9C0R - chains A and B of the 4 polymer chains in the assembly; structure by electron microscopy, 2.80 A resolution.

[Chain A (and B)]
Molecule: Acetyl-CoA decarbonylase/synthase complex subunit alpha 2
Organism: Methanosarcina thermophila
Notes: EC 1.2.7.4; chain B of this document is another copy of the same molecule, construct and numbering; everything in this record applies to it too
Reference sequence: Q9C4Z4 (ACDA2_METTE); residues 1-803 here = UniProt positions 1-803
Amino-acid sequence (803 residues; row label = number of the first residue in the row):
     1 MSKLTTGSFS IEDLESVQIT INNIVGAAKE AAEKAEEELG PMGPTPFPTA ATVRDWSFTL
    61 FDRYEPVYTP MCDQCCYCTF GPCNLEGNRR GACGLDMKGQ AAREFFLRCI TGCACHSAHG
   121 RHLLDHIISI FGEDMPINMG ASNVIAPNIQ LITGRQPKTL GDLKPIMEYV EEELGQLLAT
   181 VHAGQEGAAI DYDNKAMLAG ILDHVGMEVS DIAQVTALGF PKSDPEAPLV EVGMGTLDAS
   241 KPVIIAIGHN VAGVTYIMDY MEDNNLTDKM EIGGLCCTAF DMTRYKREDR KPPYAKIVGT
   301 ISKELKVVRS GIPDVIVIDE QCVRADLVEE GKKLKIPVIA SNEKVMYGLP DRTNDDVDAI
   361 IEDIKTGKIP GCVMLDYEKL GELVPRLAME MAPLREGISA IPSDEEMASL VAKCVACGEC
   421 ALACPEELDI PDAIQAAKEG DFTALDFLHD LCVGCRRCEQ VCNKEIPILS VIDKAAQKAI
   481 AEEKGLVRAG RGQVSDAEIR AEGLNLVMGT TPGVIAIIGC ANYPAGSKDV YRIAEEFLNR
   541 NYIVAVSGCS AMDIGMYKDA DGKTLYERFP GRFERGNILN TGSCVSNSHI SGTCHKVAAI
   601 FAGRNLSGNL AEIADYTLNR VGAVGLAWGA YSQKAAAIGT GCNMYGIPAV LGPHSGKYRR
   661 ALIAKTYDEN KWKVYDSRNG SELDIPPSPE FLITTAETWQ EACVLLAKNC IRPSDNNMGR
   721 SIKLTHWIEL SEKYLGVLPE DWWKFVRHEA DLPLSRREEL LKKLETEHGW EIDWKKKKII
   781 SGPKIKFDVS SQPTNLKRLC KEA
Not modelled in the structure: 1-39, 802-803
Bound ions: 4Fe-4S cluster Fe site 1: Cys72, Cys76 (shared with Cys72(B), Cys76(B) of chain B); 4Fe-4S cluster Fe site 2: Cys75, Cys78, Cys83, Cys93; Fe(3)-Ni(1)-S(4) cluster Fe: His249, Cys277, Cys322, Cys520, Cys549, Cys584; 4Fe-4S cluster Fe site 3: Cys414, Cys417, Cys420, Cys462; 4Fe-4S cluster Fe site 4: Cys424, Cys452, Cys455, Cys458
Small-molecule neighbours:
  - Fe(3)-Ni(1)-S(4) cluster (RQM): His249, Cys276, Cys277, Ile301, Cys322, Gly519, Cys520, Cys549, Cys584, Tyr631, Ser632, Lys634
  - 4Fe-4S cluster (SF4), molecule 1: Cys72, Gln74, Cys76, Glu104
  - 4Fe-4S cluster (SF4), molecule 2: Cys75, Cys76, Tyr77, Cys78, Phe80, Gly81, Cys83, Gly91, Ala92, Cys93, Arg103, Ala183
  - 4Fe-4S cluster (SF4), molecule 3: Cys414, Val415, Ala416, Cys417, Gly418, Glu419, Cys420, Pro431, Ile434, Val461, Cys462, Asn463, Lys464, Ile466, Ile468
  - 4Fe-4S cluster (SF4), molecule 4: Ala423, Cys424, Pro425, Glu426, Leu428, Ile430, Cys452, Val453, Gly454, Cys455, Arg456, Arg457, Cys458, Leu469, Ile472
What the authors report for this chain:
  - conformationally variable residues (helix shift, side-chain flip): Arg500, Leu504, Val507, Phe601

[Interface between chain A and chain B]
Residue-residue contacts (168; chain A residue first):
  Thr49(A) with Glu343(B), hydrogen bond
  Ala50(A) with Glu343(B); Met346(B)
  Ala51(A) with Glu343(B); Met346(B), hydrophobic; Leu375(B), hydrophobic
  Arg54(A) with Met346(B); Leu349(B), hydrogen bond (side chain-backbone); Pro350(B); Asp351(B)
  Met71(A) with Pro82(B)
  Cys76(A) with Arg108(B), hydrogen bond (backbone-side chain); Arg659(B), hydrogen bond (backbone-side chain)
  Tyr77(A) with Arg108(B), hydrogen bond (backbone-side chain)
  Cys78(A) with Tyr631(B)
  Thr79(A) with Asn522(B), hydrogen bond; Ala630(B), hydrogen bond (side chain-backbone); Tyr631(B), hydrogen bond (backbone-backbone); His654(B); Lys657(B), hydrogen bond (backbone-side chain); Tyr658(B)
  Phe80(A) with Pro425(B); Val453(B), hydrophobic; Arg457(B), hydrogen bond (backbone-side chain); Asn522(B); Tyr631(B), hydrophobic
  Gly81(A) with Lys657(B), hydrogen bond (backbone-side chain)
  Pro82(A) with Met71(B); Arg457(B)
  Cys83(A) with Arg457(B), hydrogen bond
  Arg89(A) with Gln460(B)
  Arg90(A) with Ala325(B); Glu329(B), salt bridge; Gln460(B), hydrogen bond (backbone-side chain)
  Ala92(A) with Arg324(B), hydrogen bond (backbone-side chain); Cys455(B); Arg457(B)
  Cys93(A) with Arg324(B); Ala325(B), hydrogen bond (backbone-backbone); Asp326(B)
  Gly94(A) with Arg324(B); Ala325(B); Asp326(B)
  Leu95(A) with Ala325(B)
  Leu107(A) with Leu107(B), hydrophobic
  Arg108(A) with Cys76(B), hydrogen bond (side chain-backbone); Tyr77(B), hydrogen bond (side chain-backbone)
  Ile110(A) with Leu178(B)
  Thr111(A) with His182(B)
  Ala114(A) with Gly175(B); Leu178(B), hydrophobic; Ala179(B)
  Cys115(A) with Ala179(B), hydrogen bond (side chain-backbone); His182(B)
  Ala118(A) with Gln176(B); Ala179(B), hydrophobic
  Arg121(A) with Glu172(B), salt bridge; Gln176(B)
  Asp125(A) with Glu172(B)
  Glu168(A) with Glu168(B)
  Glu171(A) with Glu172(B)
  Glu172(A) with Arg121(B), salt bridge; Asp125(B); Glu171(B)
  Leu174(A) with Leu178(B), hydrophobic
  Gln176(A) with Ala118(B); Arg121(B); Lys344(B)
  Leu178(A) with Ile110(B); Ala114(B), hydrophobic; Leu174(B), hydrophobic; Leu178(B), hydrophobic
  Ala179(A) with Ala114(B); Cys115(B), hydrogen bond (backbone-side chain); Ala118(B), hydrophobic
  Thr180(A) with Lys344(B)
  His182(A) with Thr111(B); Cys115(B); Ser632(B); Gln633(B), hydrogen bond; Lys634(B), hydrogen bond (side chain-backbone)
  Ala183(A) with Cys322(B); Gln633(B), hydrogen bond (backbone-side chain)
  Gly184(A) with Glu320(B); Gln321(B); Cys322(B), hydrogen bond (backbone-backbone); Val323(B), hydrogen bond (backbone-backbone)
  Gln185(A) with Glu320(B); Gln321(B); Lys344(B); Val345(B)
  Glu186(A) with Lys344(B); Val345(B); Met346(B), hydrogen bond (side chain-backbone); Tyr347(B), hydrogen bond (side chain-backbone)
  Gly187(A) with Ala325(B)
  Ala188(A) with Tyr347(B); Gly348(B)
  Ile190(A) with Gly348(B)
  Asp191(A) with Met346(B); Tyr347(B), hydrogen bond (side chain-backbone); Gly348(B), hydrogen bond (side chain-backbone)
  Lys195(A) with Glu343(B), hydrogen bond (side chain-backbone); Lys344(B), hydrogen bond (side chain-backbone)
  Glu320(A) with Gln185(B)
  Gln321(A) with Gly184(B); Gln185(B)
  Cys322(A) with Ala183(B); Gly184(B), hydrogen bond (backbone-backbone)
  Val323(A) with Gly184(B), hydrogen bond (backbone-backbone)
  Arg324(A) with Ala92(B), hydrogen bond (side chain-backbone); Cys93(B); Gly94(B)
  Ala325(A) with Arg90(B); Cys93(B), hydrogen bond (backbone-backbone); Gly94(B); Leu95(B); Gly187(B)
  Asp326(A) with Gly94(B)
  Glu329(A) with Arg90(B), salt bridge
  Glu343(A) with Thr49(B), hydrogen bond; Ala50(B); Ala51(B); Lys195(B), hydrogen bond (backbone-side chain)
  Lys344(A) with Gln176(B); Thr180(B); Gln185(B); Glu186(B); Lys195(B), hydrogen bond (backbone-side chain)
  Val345(A) with Gln185(B); Glu186(B)
  Met346(A) with Ala51(B), hydrophobic; Arg54(B); Glu186(B), hydrogen bond (backbone-side chain); Asp191(B)
  Tyr347(A) with Glu186(B), hydrogen bond (backbone-side chain); Asp191(B), hydrogen bond (backbone-side chain)
  Gly348(A) with Ala188(B); Ile190(B); Asp191(B), hydrogen bond (backbone-side chain)
  Leu349(A) with Arg54(B), hydrogen bond (backbone-side chain)
  Pro350(A) with Arg54(B)
  Asp351(A) with Arg54(B)
  Leu375(A) with Ala51(B), hydrophobic
  Pro425(A) with Phe80(B)
  Val453(A) with Phe80(B), hydrophobic
  Cys455(A) with Ala92(B)
  Arg457(A) with Phe80(B), hydrogen bond (side chain-backbone); Pro82(B); Cys83(B), hydrogen bond; Ala92(B)
  Gln460(A) with Arg89(B); Arg90(B), hydrogen bond (side chain-backbone)
  Asn522(A) with Thr79(B), hydrogen bond; Phe80(B)
  Ala630(A) with Thr79(B), hydrogen bond (backbone-side chain)
  Tyr631(A) with Cys78(B); Thr79(B), hydrogen bond (backbone-backbone); Phe80(B), hydrophobic
  Ser632(A) with His182(B)
  Gln633(A) with His182(B), hydrogen bond; Ala183(B), hydrogen bond (side chain-backbone)
  Lys634(A) with His182(B), hydrogen bond (backbone-side chain)
  His654(A) with Thr79(B)
  Lys657(A) with Thr79(B), hydrogen bond (side chain-backbone); Gly81(B), hydrogen bond (side chain-backbone)
  Tyr658(A) with Thr79(B)
  Arg659(A) with Cys76(B), hydrogen bond (side chain-backbone)
Also at the interface, not in a pair above, chain A (86 interface residues in all): Gly91, Glu104, Gly175, Val181, Val373, Glu426, Val461
Also at the interface, not in a pair above, chain B (86 interface residues in all): Gly91, Glu104, Val181, Val373, Glu426, Val461

[Overview]
The chain A/chain B interface involves 86 residues from each chain; the contacts include 54 hydrogen bonds and
4 salt bridges. Among the polar pairs are Arg90(A)-Glu329(B), Arg121(A)-Glu172(B) and Thr49(A)-Glu343(B).
Ligands of chain A: 4 copies of 4Fe-4S cluster and Fe(3)-Ni(1)-S(4) cluster. From the paper: conformational
variability at Arg500(A), Leu504(A) and Val507(A) among others.
Chain A and chain B are both Acetyl-CoA decarbonylase/synthase complex subunit alpha 2 (Methanosarcina
thermophila); the structure, Carbon monoxide dehydrogenase (CODH) from Methanosarcina thermophila, specimen
prepared on chameleon plunger, was determined by electron microscopy, deposited together with 9C0Q, 9C0S and
9C0T.
